Entry 9I54 (electron microscopy, 2.72 A resolution); this record covers chains A and R of the 4 polymer chains in the assembly.

[Chain A]
Name: Guanine nucleotide-binding protein G(s) subunit alpha isoforms short
Source organism: Homo sapiens
Notes: EC 3.6.5.-
UniProtKB: P63092 (GNAS2_HUMAN); residue numbers follow UniProt; this construct covers 1-394
Amino-acid sequence (394 residues; each row starts with the number of its first residue):
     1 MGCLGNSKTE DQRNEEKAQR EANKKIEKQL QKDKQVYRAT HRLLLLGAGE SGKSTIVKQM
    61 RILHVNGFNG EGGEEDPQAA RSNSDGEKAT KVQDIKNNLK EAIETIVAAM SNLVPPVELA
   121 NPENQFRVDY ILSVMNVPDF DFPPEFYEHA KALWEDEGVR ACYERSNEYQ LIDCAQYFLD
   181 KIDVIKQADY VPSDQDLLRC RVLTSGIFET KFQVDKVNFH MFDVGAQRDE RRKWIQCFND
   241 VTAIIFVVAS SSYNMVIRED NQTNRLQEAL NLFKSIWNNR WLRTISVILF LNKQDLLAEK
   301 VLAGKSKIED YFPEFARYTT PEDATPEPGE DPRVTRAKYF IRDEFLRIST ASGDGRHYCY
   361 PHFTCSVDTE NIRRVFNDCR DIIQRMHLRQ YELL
Unresolved in the structure: 1-8, 63-204, 257-262
Sequence notes: conflict Ala226 (Gly in P63092); variant Ser366 (Ala in P63092)

[Chain R]
Name: Beta-2 adrenergic receptor, D(1A) dopamine receptor
Source organism: Homo sapiens
UniProtKB: chimeric construct of P07550, P21728: residues -42 to -13 from P07550 (ADRB2_HUMAN) positions 1-30 (UniProt number = residue number + 43); residues 1-446 from P21728 positions 1-446 (same numbers)
Amino-acid sequence (536 residues; row label = number of the first residue in the row; numbers below 1 keep their minus sign (Met-81 is residue -81)):
   -81 MDSKGSSQKG SRLLLLLVVS NLLLCQGVVS DYKDDDDKDM GQPGNGSAFL LAPNGSHAPD
   -21 HDVTQERDEG GSENLYFQGG GSMRTLNTSA MDGTGLVVER DFSVRILTAC FLSLLILSTL
    39 LGNTLVCAAV IRFRHLRSKV TNFFVISLAV SDLLVAVLVM PWKAVAEIAG FWPFGSFCNI
    99 WVAFDIMCST ASILNLCVIS VDRYWAISSP FRYERKMTPK AAFILISVAW TLSVLISFIP
   159 VQLSWHKAKP TSPSDGNATS LAETIDNCDS SLSRTYAISS SVISFYIPVA IMIVTYTRIY
   219 RIAQKQIRRI AALERAAVHA KNCQTTTGNG KPVECSQPES SFKMSFKRET KVLKTLSVIM
   279 GVFVCCWLPF FILNCILPFC GSGETQPFCI DSNTFDVFVW FGWANSSLNP IIYAFNADFR
   339 KAFSTLLGCY RLCPATNNAI ETVSINNNGA AMFSSHHEPR GSISKECNLV YLIPHAVGSS
   399 EDLKKEEAAG IARPLEKLSP ALSVILDYDT DVSLEKIQPI TQNGQHPTHH HHHHHH
Unresolved in the structure: -81 to 20, 169-184, 241-262, 299-306, 349-454
Sequence notes: initiating methionine (-81); expression tag (-80 to -43, 447-454); linker (-12 to 0)
Disulfides: Cys96-Cys186, Cys298-Cys307
Residues lining bound ligands: A1IZV (6-(3-fluoranyl-5-furo[3,2-c]pyridin-4-yloxy-pyridin-2-yl)-1,5-dimethyl-pyrimidine-2,4-dione): Lys81, Cys96, Trp99, Val100, Asp103, Ile104, Ser107, Thr108, Cys186, Asp187, Ser188, Leu190, Ser198, Ser199, Ser202, Trp285, Phe288, Phe289, Asn292, Phe313, Val317
Swiss-Prot annotation at these positions:
  - glycosylation (N-linked (GlcNAc...) asparagine): Asn-37, Asn-28

[Chain A / chain R interface]
Residue-residue contacts (44):
  Ala39(A) with Glu132(R)
  His41(A) with Phe129(R); Glu132(R), salt bridge
  Asp215(A) with Arg133(R), hydrogen bond (backbone-side chain)
  Lys216(A) with Arg133(R)
  Val217(A) with Phe129(R), hydrophobic; Arg133(R)
  Asp323(A) with Ala234(R)
  Arg342(A) with Ala234(R)
  Asp343(A) with Ala238(R)
  Leu346(A) with Leu231(R), hydrophobic; Ala235(R)
  Arg347(A) with Lys239(R)
  Thr350(A) with Ala235(R)
  Tyr358(A) with Ile228(R), hydrophobic
  Cys359(A) with Leu231(R)
  Tyr360(A) with Arg227(R)
  Phe376(A) with Phe129(R), hydrophobic
  Arg380(A) with Ser126(R), hydrogen bond (side chain-backbone); Phe129(R)
  Asp381(A) with Gln224(R), hydrogen bond; Arg227(R), salt bridge
  Ile383(A) with Pro128(R), hydrophobic
  Gln384(A) with Ile125(R), hydrogen bond (side chain-backbone); Ile220(R); Gln224(R), hydrogen bond
  Arg385(A) with Gln224(R); Arg227(R); Ile228(R)
  His387(A) with Ala124(R)
  Leu388(A) with Ile125(R), hydrophobic; Ala221(R), hydrophobic; Gln224(R)
  Tyr391(A) with Thr59(R); Arg121(R); Ile125(R), hydrophobic
  Glu392(A) with Lys269(R), salt bridge; Thr273(R), hydrogen bond (backbone-side chain)
  Leu393(A) with Ile217(R), hydrophobic; Val270(R); Thr273(R); Leu274(R), hydrophobic
  Leu394(A) with Ile225(R), hydrophobic; Lys269(R), hydrogen bond (backbone-side chain)
Interface residues without a listed pair, chain A (32 interface residues in all): Arg38, Thr319, Glu322, Pro361, Asp378, Cys379
Interface residues without a listed pair, chain R (29 interface residues in all): Asp120, Ala230, Arg233, His237

[In short]
32 residues of chain A and 29 residues of chain R are in contact; the contacts include 7 hydrogen bonds and 3
salt bridges. Polar pairs include His41(A)-Glu132(R), Asp381(A)-Arg227(R) and Glu392(A)-Lys269(R). Bound to
chain R: compound A1IZV.
Chain A is Guanine nucleotide-binding protein G(s) subunit alpha isoforms short and chain R is Beta-2
adrenergic receptor, D(1A) dopamine receptor, both from Homo sapiens; the structure, Dopamine 1 receptor:GaS
complex bound to 24, was determined by electron microscopy together with 9I52 from the same study.
